3TJK - chains A and B of the 5 polymer chains in the assembly; structure by X-ray diffraction, 2.09 A resolution.

== Chain A (and B) ==
Molecule: Peroxiredoxin-4
Organism: Homo sapiens
Notes: EC 1.11.1.15; chain B of this document is another copy of the same molecule, construct and numbering; everything in this record applies to it too
UniProt: Q13162 (PRDX4_HUMAN); residues 38-271 here = UniProt positions 38-271
Amino-acid sequence (254 residues; each row starts with the number of its first residue):
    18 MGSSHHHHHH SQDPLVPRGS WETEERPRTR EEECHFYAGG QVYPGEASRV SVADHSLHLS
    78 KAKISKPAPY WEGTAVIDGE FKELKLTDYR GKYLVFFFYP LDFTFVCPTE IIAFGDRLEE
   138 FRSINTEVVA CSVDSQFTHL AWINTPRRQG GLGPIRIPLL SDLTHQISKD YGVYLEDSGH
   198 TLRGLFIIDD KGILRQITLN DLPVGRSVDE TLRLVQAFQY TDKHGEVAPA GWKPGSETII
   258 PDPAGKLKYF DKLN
Unresolved in the structure: 18-73, 269-271
Differences from the reference sequence: expression tag (18-37); engineered mutation Ala-245 (Cys in Q13162)
Curated features (UniProtKB/Swiss-Prot):
  - active site: Cys-124 (Cysteine sulfenic acid (-SOH) intermediate)
What the authors report for this chain:
  - conformationally variable residues (order/disorder transition): Ala-245

== Chain A / chain B interface ==
Contacting residue pairs - 121 pairs, chain A then chain B:
  Leu-74(A) with Leu-76(B), hydrophobic; Ser-77(B); Lys-80(B)
  His-75(A) with His-75(B); Leu-76(B); Ser-77(B), hydrogen bond (backbone-backbone); Lys-80(B)
  Leu-76(A) with Leu-74(B), hydrophobic; His-75(B); Leu-76(B), hydrophobic
  Ser-77(A) with Leu-74(B); His-75(B), hydrogen bond (backbone-backbone)
  Lys-80(A) with Leu-74(B), hydrogen bond (side chain-backbone); His-75(B)
  Ile-81(A) with Leu-199(B), hydrophobic; Leu-216(B); Asp-218(B)
  Lys-83(A) with Asp-194(B), salt bridge
  Phe-120(A) with Lys-263(B)
  Phe-122(A) with Val-244(B), hydrophobic; Ile-256(B); Pro-258(B); Asp-259(B); Pro-260(B); Lys-263(B); Phe-267(B)
  Val-123(A) with Val-244(B), hydrophobic; Ala-245(B)
  Pro-125(A) with Phe-267(B), hydrophobic
  Thr-126(A) with Pro-246(B); Ala-247(B), hydrogen bond (side chain-backbone); Ile-256(B); Tyr-266(B); Phe-267(B)
  Glu-127(A) with Ala-247(B)
  Ala-130(A) with Ala-247(B), hydrophobic
  Arg-164(A) with Phe-267(B)
  Arg-165(A) with Leu-264(B); Phe-267(B); Asp-268(B)
  Gln-166(A) with Lys-263(B); Leu-264(B)
  Gly-167(A) with Phe-267(B)
  Leu-199(A) with Ile-81(B), hydrophobic
  Arg-212(A) with Asn-217(B); Asp-218(B), salt bridge; Pro-220(B)
  Gln-213(A) with Thr-215(B); Leu-216(B), hydrogen bond (side chain-backbone); Asn-217(B), hydrogen bond
  Ile-214(A) with Ile-214(B); Thr-215(B); Leu-216(B), hydrogen bond (backbone-backbone)
  Thr-215(A) with Gln-213(B); Ile-214(B)
  Leu-216(A) with Ile-81(B); Gln-213(B), hydrogen bond (backbone-side chain); Ile-214(B), hydrogen bond (backbone-backbone)
  Asn-217(A) with Arg-212(B); Gln-213(B), hydrogen bond; Leu-231(B)
  Asp-218(A) with Ile-81(B); Ser-82(B); Arg-212(B), salt bridge; Phe-235(B)
  Pro-220(A) with Thr-238(B); Val-244(B); Ala-245(B), hydrogen bond (backbone-backbone)
  Val-221(A) with Leu-231(B), hydrophobic; Ala-234(B), hydrophobic; Phe-235(B), hydrophobic; Thr-238(B); Ala-245(B)
  Gly-222(A) with Arg-230(B), hydrogen bond (backbone-side chain); Ala-245(B), hydrogen bond (backbone-backbone)
  Arg-223(A) with Arg-230(B); Ala-247(B); Gly-248(B), hydrogen bond (backbone-backbone)
  Ser-224(A) with Glu-227(B); Arg-230(B)
  Glu-227(A) with Ser-224(B); Glu-227(B)
  Arg-230(A) with Gly-222(B), hydrogen bond (side chain-backbone); Arg-223(B); Ser-224(B)
  Leu-231(A) with Asn-217(B)
  Ala-234(A) with Val-221(B), hydrophobic
  Phe-235(A) with Asp-218(B); Val-221(B), hydrophobic
  Thr-238(A) with Pro-220(B); Val-221(B)
  Val-244(A) with Phe-122(B), hydrophobic; Val-123(B), hydrophobic; Pro-220(B)
  Ala-245(A) with Val-123(B); Pro-220(B), hydrogen bond (backbone-backbone); Val-221(B); Gly-222(B), hydrogen bond (backbone-backbone)
  Pro-246(A) with Thr-126(B)
  Ala-247(A) with Thr-126(B), hydrogen bond (backbone-side chain); Glu-127(B); Ala-130(B), hydrophobic; Arg-223(B)
  Gly-248(A) with Arg-223(B), hydrogen bond (backbone-backbone)
  Ile-256(A) with Phe-122(B); Thr-126(B)
  Pro-258(A) with Phe-122(B)
  Asp-259(A) with Phe-122(B)
  Pro-260(A) with Phe-122(B)
  Lys-263(A) with Phe-120(B); Phe-122(B); Gln-166(B)
  Leu-264(A) with Arg-165(B); Gln-166(B)
  Tyr-266(A) with Thr-126(B)
  Phe-267(A) with Phe-122(B); Pro-125(B), hydrophobic; Arg-164(B); Arg-165(B); Gly-167(B)
  Asp-268(A) with Arg-165(B), salt bridge
Other interface residues (no listed pair), chain A (55 interface residues in all): Ala-79, Ser-82, Thr-121, Ile-257
Other interface residues (no listed pair), chain B (55 interface residues in all): Ala-79, Thr-121, Ile-257

== Overview ==
Chain A and chain B each contribute 55 residues to their interface; the contacts include 19 hydrogen bonds and
4 salt bridges. Polar contacts include Lys-83(A)/Asp-194(B), Arg-212(A)/Asp-218(B) and Asp-268(A)/Arg-165(B).
UniProt lists active-site residue Cys-124(A) on chain A. From the paper: conformational variability at
Ala-245(A).
Both chains are Peroxiredoxin-4 (Homo sapiens). Entry 3TJK (Crystal Structure of human peroxiredoxin IV C245A
mutant in reduced form) was determined by X-ray diffraction (same publication as 3TJB, 3TJF, 3TJG and 3TJJ).
